Entry 6DZI (electron microscopy, 3.46 A resolution); this record covers chains A and N of the 56 polymer chains in the assembly.

Chain A:
Molecule: 23 S rRNA
Organism: Mycobacterium smegmatis str. MC2 155
Sequence (3119 nucleotides; numbered 2 to 3120; the number before each row is that of its first residue):
     2 AAGUGUUUAA GGGCGCAUGG UGGAUGCCUU GGCACUGGGA GCCGAUGAAG GACGUAGGAG
    62 GCUGCGAUAA GCCUCGGGGA GCUGUCAACC GAGCGUUGAU CCGAGGAUGU CCGAAUGGGG
   122 AAACCCGGCA CGAGUGAUGU CGUGUCACCA GGCGCUGAAU AUAUAGGCGU CUGGGGGGAA
   182 CGCGGGGAAG UGAAACAUCU CAGUACCCGU AGGAAGAGAA AACAAAAUGU GAUUCCGUGA
   242 GUAGUGGCGA GCGAAAGCGG AGGAUGGCUA AACCGUAUGC AUGUGAUACC GGGUAGGGGU
   302 UGUGUGUGCG GGGUUGUGGG ACCUAUCUUU CCGGCUCUAC CUGGCUGGAG GGCAGUGAGA
   362 AAAUGUUGUG GUUAGCGGAA AUGGCUUGGG AUGGCCUGCC GUAGACGGUG AGAGCCCGGU
   422 ACGUGAAAAC CCGACGUCUG UCUUGAUGGU GUUCCCGAGU AGCAGCGGGC CCGUGGAAUC
   482 UGCUGUGAAU CUGCCGGGAC CACCCGGUAA GCCUGAAUAC UUCCCAGUGA CCGAUAGCGG
   542 AUUAGUACCG UGAGGGAAUG GUGAAAAGUA CCCCGGGAGG GGAGUGAAAG AGUACCUGAA
   602 ACCGUGCGCU UACAAUCCGU CAGAGCCCUC GACGUGUCGU GGGGUGAUGG CGUGCCUUUU
   662 GAAGAAUGAG CCUGCGAGUC AGGGACAUGU CGCGAGGUUA ACCCGGGUGG GGUAGCCGCA
   722 GCGAAAGCGA GUCUGAAUAG GGCGUAUCCA CACAAGAGUG UGUGGUGUAG UGGUGUGUUC
   782 UGGACCCGAA GCGGAGUGAU CUACCCAUGG CCAGGGUGAA GCGCGGGUAA GACCGCGUGG
   842 AGGCCCGAAC CCACUUAGGU UGAAGACUGA GGGGAUGAGC UGUGGGUAGG GGUGAAAGGC
   902 CAAUCAAACU CCGUGAUAGC UGGUUCUCCC CGAAAUGCAU UUAGGUGCAG CGUCGCAUGU
   962 UUCUUGCCGG AGGUAGAGCU ACUGGAUGGC CGAUGGGCCC CACAGGGUUA CUGACGUCAG
  1022 CCAAACUCCG AAUGCCGGUA AGUCCAAGAG UGCGGCAGUG AGACGGCGGG GGAUAAGCUC
  1082 CGUGCGUCGA GAGGGAAACA GCCCAGAUCG CCGGCUAAGG CCCCUAAGCG UGUGCUAAGU
  1142 GGAAAAGGAU GUGCAGUCGC GAAGACAACC AGGAGGUUGG CUUAGAAGCA GCCACCCUUG
  1202 AAAGAGUGCG UAAUAGCUCA CUGGUCAAGU GAUUGUGCGC CGAUAAUGUA GCGGGGCUCA
  1262 AGCACACCGC CGAAGCCGCG GCAGCCAACG UGUUGGCUGG GUAGGGGAGC GUCCUGCAUC
  1322 CGGUGAAGCC GCCGAGUGAU CGAGUGGUGG AGGGUGUGGG AGUGAGAAUG CAGGCAUGAG
  1382 UAGCGAUUAG GCAAGUGAGA ACCUUGCCCG CCGAAAGACC AAGGGUUCCU GGGCCAGGCC
  1442 AGUCCGCCCA GGGUGAGUCG GGACCUAAGG CGAGGCCGAC AGGCGUAGUC GAUGGACAAC
  1502 GGGUUGAUAU UCCCGUACCC GUGUAUGUGC GUCCAUGAUG AAUCAGCGGU ACUAACCAUC
  1562 CAAAACCACC GUGACCGCAC CUUUCGGGGU GUGGCGUUGG UGGGGCUGCA UGGGACCUUC
  1622 GUUGGUAGUA GUCAAGCGAU GGGGUGACGC AGGAAGGUAG CCGUACCGGU CAGUGGUAAU
  1682 ACCGGGGUAA GCCUGUAGGG AGUCAGAUAG GUAAAUCCGU CUGGCAUAUA UCCUGAGAGG
  1742 UGAUGCAUAG CCGAGUGAGG CGAAUUCGGU GAUCCUAUGC UGCCGAGAAA AGCCUCUAGC
  1802 GAGGACAUAC ACGGCCCGUA CCCCAAACCA ACACAGGUGG UCAGGUAGAG AAUACUAAGG
  1862 CGUACGAGUG AACUAUGGUU AAGGAACUCG GCAAAAUGCC CCCGUAACUU CGGGAGAAGG
  1922 GGGACCCACA UGGCGUGUAA GCCUUUACGG CCCAAGCGUG AGUGGGUGGC ACAAACCAGU
  1982 GAGAAGCGAC UGUUUACUAA AAACACAGGU CCGUGCGAAG UCGCAAGACG AUGUAUACGG
  2042 ACUGACGCCU GCCCGGUGCU GGAAGGUUAA GAGGACCCGU UAACUCCCUU UGGGGGUGAA
  2102 GCGGAGAAUU UAAGCCCCAG UAAACGGCGG UGGUAACUAU AACCAUCCUA AGGUAGCGAA
  2162 AUUCCUUGUC GGGUAAGUUC CGACCUGCAC GAAUGGCGUA ACGACUUCUC AACUGUCUCA
  2222 ACCAUAGACU CGGCGAAAUU GCACUACGAG UAAAGAUGCU CGUUACGCGC GGCAGGACGA
  2282 AAAGACCCCG GGACCUUCAC UACAACUUGG UAUUGGUGCU CGAUACGGUU UGUGUAGGAU
  2342 AGGUGGGAGA CUGUGAAGCU CACACGCCAG UGUGGGUGGA GUCGUUGUUG AAAUACCACU
  2402 CUGAUCGUAU UGGGCCUCUA ACCUCGGACC GUAUAUCCGG UUCAGGGACA GUGCCUGGUG
  2462 GGUAGUUUAA CUGGGGCGGU UGCCUCCUAA AAUGUAACGG AGGCGCCCAA AGGUUCCCUC
  2522 AACCUGGACG GCAAUCAGGU GUUGAGUGUA AGUGCACAAG GGAGCUUGAC UGCGAGACGG
  2582 ACAUGUCGAG CAGGGACGAA AGUCGGGACU AGUGAUCCGG CACCUCUGAG UGGAAGGGGU
  2642 GUCGCUCAAC GGAUAAAAGG UACCCCGGGG AUAACAGGCU GAUCUUCCCC AAGAGUCCAU
  2702 AUCGACGGGA UGGUUUGGCA CCUCGAUGUC GGCUCGUCGC AUCCUGGGGC UGGAGCAGGU
  2762 CCCAAGGGUU GGGCUGUUCG CCCAUUAAAG CGGCACGCGA GCUGGGUUUA GAACGUCGUG
  2822 AGACAGUUCG GUCUCUAUCC GCCGCGCGCG UCAGAAGCUU GAGGAAACCU GUCCCUAGUA
  2882 CGAGAGGACC GGGACGGACG AACCUCUGGU AUACCAGUUG UCCCACCAGG GGCACGGCUG
  2942 GAUAGCCACG UUCGGACAGG AUAACCGCUG AAAGCAUCUA AGCGGGAAAC CUCUUCCAAG
  3002 ACCAGGCUUC UCACCCUCUA GGAGGGAUAA GGCCCCCCGC AGACCACGGG AUUGAUAGAC
  3062 CAGACCUGGA AGCCUAGUAA UAGGUGCAGG GAACUGGCAC UAACCGGCCG AAAACUUAC

Chain N:
Name: 50S ribosomal protein L16
Organism: Mycobacterium smegmatis (strain ATCC 700084 / mc(2)155)
Reference sequence: A0QSD8 (RL16_MYCS2); residues 1-136 here = UniProt positions 1-136
Sequence (136 residues; row label = number of the first residue in the row):
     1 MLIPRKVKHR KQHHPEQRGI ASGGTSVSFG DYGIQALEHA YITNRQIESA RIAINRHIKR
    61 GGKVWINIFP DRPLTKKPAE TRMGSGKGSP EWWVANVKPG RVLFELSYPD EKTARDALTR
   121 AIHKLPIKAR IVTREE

How chain A and chain N interact:
Pairs across the interface - 89 pairs, chain A then chain N:
  A976(A) / Arg-18(N)  hydrogen bond to the phosphate
  G977(A) / Glu-16(N)  phosphate contact
  G977(A) / Arg-18(N)  salt bridge to the phosphate
  A978(A) / Ser-22(N)  hydrogen bond to the phosphate
  G979(A) / Ser-22(N)  phosphate contact
  U984(A) / Lys-8(N)  base contact
  G986(A) / Pro-4(N)  sugar contact
  G986(A) / Arg-5(N)  salt bridge to the phosphate
  G986(A) / Lys-6(N)  salt bridge to the phosphate
  A987(A) / Arg-5(N)  salt bridge to the phosphate
  A987(A) / Phe-69(N)  sugar contact
  U988(A) / Ile-66(N)  sugar contact
  G989(A) / Lys-63(N)  phosphate contact
  G989(A) / Trp-65(N)  hydrogen bond to the sugar
  G990(A) / Lys-63(N)  salt bridge to the phosphate
  A1020(A) / Phe-29(N)  base contact
  G1021(A) / Ser-28(N)  hydrogen bond to the sugar
  C1022(A) / Gly-23(N)  phosphate contact
  C1022(A) / Gly-24(N)  hydrogen bond to the phosphate
  C1022(A) / Arg-101(N)  hydrogen bond to the sugar
  C1023(A) / Asp-71(N)  base contact
  A1024(A) / Arg-72(N)  hydrogen bond to the sugar
  A1025(A) / Lys-11(N)  hydrogen bond to the base
  A1025(A) / His-13(N)  stacking on the base
  A1026(A) / His-9(N)  stacking on the base
  A1026(A) / Lys-11(N)  hydrogen bond to the base
  C1027(A) / Lys-8(N)  salt bridge to the phosphate
  C1027(A) / His-9(N)  phosphate contact
  G1071(A) / His-13(N)  phosphate contact
  G1071(A) / His-14(N)  phosphate contact
  G1072(A) / His-13(N)  phosphate contact
  G1072(A) / His-14(N)  salt bridge to the phosphate
  G1072(A) / Gly-86(N)  sugar contact
  G1072(A) / Lys-87(N)  salt bridge to the phosphate
  G1073(A) / Thr-75(N)  phosphate contact
  G1073(A) / Lys-77(N)  sugar contact
  G1073(A) / Met-83(N)  hydrogen bond to the sugar
  G1073(A) / Lys-87(N)  salt bridge to the phosphate
  G1073(A) / Gly-88(N)  hydrogen bond to the phosphate
  A1074(A) / Thr-75(N)  phosphate contact
  A1074(A) / Lys-76(N)  phosphate contact
  A1074(A) / Lys-77(N)  hydrogen bond to the phosphate
  U1075(A) / His-14(N)  salt bridge to the phosphate
  U1075(A) / Pro-15(N)  hydrogen bond to the base
  U1075(A) / Glu-16(N)  base contact
  U1075(A) / Gln-17(N)  hydrogen bond to the base
  U1075(A) / Tyr-41(N)  hydrogen bond to the base
  A1076(A) / Met-83(N)  base contact
  A1147(A) / Lys-128(N)  phosphate contact
  G1148(A) / His-123(N)  phosphate contact
  G1148(A) / Lys-128(N)  salt bridge to the phosphate
  G1149(A) / His-123(N)  salt bridge to the phosphate
  C1194(A) / Arg-60(N)  salt bridge to the phosphate
  A1195(A) / Arg-60(N)  salt bridge to the phosphate
  G2474(A) / Met-83(N)  base contact
  G2474(A) / Gly-84(N)  base contact
  G2475(A) / Arg-82(N)  salt bridge to the phosphate
  C2499(A) / Ser-85(N)  hydrogen bond to the sugar
  C2499(A) / Gly-86(N)  phosphate contact
  G2500(A) / Gly-84(N)  phosphate contact
  G2500(A) / Ser-85(N)  hydrogen bond to the phosphate
  G2500(A) / Gly-86(N)  hydrogen bond to the phosphate
  G2501(A) / Lys-11(N)  phosphate contact
  G2501(A) / Gly-86(N)  phosphate contact
  G2501(A) / Lys-87(N)  phosphate contact
  A2502(A) / Lys-11(N)  salt bridge to the phosphate
  C2691(A) / Arg-120(N)  sugar contact
  C2691(A) / His-123(N)  sugar contact
  C2691(A) / Lys-124(N)  hydrogen bond to the base
  A2692(A) / Arg-120(N)  sugar contact
  A2693(A) / Arg-120(N)  salt bridge to the phosphate
  G2694(A) / Lys-59(N)  salt bridge to the phosphate
  C2707(A) / Ser-49(N)  hydrogen bond to the base
  C2707(A) / Lys-124(N)  hydrogen bond to the base
  G2708(A) / Arg-45(N)  salt bridge to the phosphate
  G2708(A) / Gln-46(N)  sugar contact
  G2708(A) / Ser-49(N)  sugar contact
  G2708(A) / His-123(N)  hydrogen bond to the base
  G2708(A) / Lys-124(N)  hydrogen bond to the sugar
  G2709(A) / Gln-46(N)  sugar contact
  G2709(A) / Leu-125(N)  hydrogen bond to the sugar
  G2709(A) / Pro-126(N)  phosphate contact
  G2710(A) / Pro-126(N)  phosphate contact
  U2717(A) / Glu-80(N)  hydrogen bond to the sugar
  G2718(A) / Glu-80(N)  sugar contact
  G2719(A) / Arg-82(N)  salt bridge to the phosphate
  G2719(A) / Met-83(N)  sugar contact
  C2720(A) / Arg-82(N)  salt bridge to the phosphate
  C2720(A) / Met-83(N)  phosphate contact
Also at the interface, not in a pair above, chain A (53 interface residues in all): G985, G1070, A1077, U2489, C2690, A2706
Also at the interface, not in a pair above, chain N (54 interface residues in all): Arg-10, Gln-12, Ile-20, Arg-56, His-57, Leu-74, Thr-81

Summary:
53 residues of chain A face 54 of chain N across their interface; the contacts include 25 hydrogen bonds, 21
salt bridges and 2 aromatic stacking contacts. Polar contacts include A1025(A)/Lys-11(N), A1026(A)/Lys-11(N)
and U1075(A)/Pro-15(N).
Chain A is 23 S rRNA (Mycobacterium smegmatis str. MC2 155) and chain N is 50S ribosomal protein L16
(Mycobacterium smegmatis (strain ATCC 700084 / mc(2)155)); the structure, Cryo-EM Structure of Mycobacterium
smegmatis 70S C(minus) ribosome 70S-MPY complex, was determined by electron microscopy (same publication as
6DZP and 6DZK).
